PDB entry 6V8X | electron microscopy, 3.00 A resolution | chains A and E of the 12 polymer chains in the assembly

[Chain A (and E)]
Name: Envelope glycoprotein gp120
Source organism: Human immunodeficiency virus 1
Notes: chain E of this document is another copy of the same molecule, construct and numbering; everything in this record applies to it too
Reference sequence: Q2N0S6 (Q2N0S6_9HIV1); the construct lacks a stretch of the UniProt sequence and is renumbered around it, so the offset changes along the chain: 33-136 = UniProt 32-135; 148-151 = UniProt 136-139; 152-184 = UniProt 143-175; 187-309 = UniProt 186-308; 3 more segments
Amino-acid sequence (471 residues; numbered 33 to 505 plus 25 insertion-coded residues; 27 numbers in that range are skipped by the numbering (no residue carries them; nothing is unmodelled there); the number before each row is that of its first residue; a row labelled like 151A-151C holds insertion residues (151A, then the next letters in order)):
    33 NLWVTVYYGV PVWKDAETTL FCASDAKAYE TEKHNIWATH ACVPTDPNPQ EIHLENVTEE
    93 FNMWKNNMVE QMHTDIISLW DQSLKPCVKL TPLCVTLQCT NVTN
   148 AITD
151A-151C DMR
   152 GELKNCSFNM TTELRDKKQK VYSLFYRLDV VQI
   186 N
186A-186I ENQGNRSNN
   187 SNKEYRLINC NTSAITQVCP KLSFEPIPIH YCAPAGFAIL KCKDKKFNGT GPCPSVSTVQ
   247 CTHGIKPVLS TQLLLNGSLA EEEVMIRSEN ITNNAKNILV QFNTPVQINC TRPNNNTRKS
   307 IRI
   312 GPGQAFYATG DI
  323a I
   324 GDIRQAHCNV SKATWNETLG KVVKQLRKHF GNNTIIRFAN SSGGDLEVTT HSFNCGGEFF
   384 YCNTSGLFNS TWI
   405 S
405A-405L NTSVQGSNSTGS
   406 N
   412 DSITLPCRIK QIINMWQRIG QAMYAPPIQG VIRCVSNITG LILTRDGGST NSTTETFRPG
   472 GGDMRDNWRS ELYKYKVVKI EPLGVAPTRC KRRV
Disordered / not traced: 58-65, 151A-151C, 186A-186I, 405A-405L
Differences from the reference sequence: conflict Ile68 (Val67 in Q2N0S6), Ala148 (Asn136 in Q2N0S6), Val204 (Ala203 in Q2N0S6), Leu208 (Val207 in Q2N0S6), Leu255 (Val254 in Q2N0S6), Asn332 (Thr330 in Q2N0S6), Cys501 (Ala498 in Q2N0S6)
Disulfides: Cys54-Cys74, Cys119-Cys205, Cys126-Cys196, Cys131-Cys157, Cys218-Cys247, Cys228-Cys239, Cys296-Cys331, Cys378-Cys445, Cys385-Cys418
Glycans and other covalent adducts: N-acetylglucosamine (NAG) linked to Asn88, Asn133, Asn156, Asn160, Asn197, Asn262, Asn295, Asn301, Asn332, Asn339, Asn355, Asn363, Asn386, Asn392, Asn448; glycan linked to Asn276
From the paper describing this entry:
  - conformationally variable residues (side-chain flip): His66, His72

[Chain A / chain E interface]
Residue-residue contacts (15; chain A residue first):
  Glu164(A) - Arg192(E)  salt bridge
  Glu164(A) - Cys196(E)
  Glu164(A) - Asn197(E)  hydrogen bond (side chain-backbone)
  Leu165(A) - Thr128(E)
  Arg166(A) - Pro124(E)  hydrogen bond (side chain-backbone)
  Arg166(A) - Cys126(E)  hydrogen bond (side chain-backbone)
  Arg166(A) - Met161(E)
  Asp167(A) - Thr128(E)
  Lys168(A) - Thr128(E)
  Arg308(A) - Asn197(E)  hydrogen bond (side chain-backbone)
  Pro313(A) - Cys196(E)
  Pro313(A) - Ser199(E)
  Pro313(A) - Ala200(E)
  Gly314(A) - Thr198(E)
  Gly314(A) - Ser199(E)
Other interface residues (no listed pair), chain E (13 interface residues in all): Val127, Asn160, Thr162

[Overview]
8 residues of chain A face 13 of chain E across their interface; the contacts include 4 hydrogen bonds and 1
salt bridge. Among the polar pairs are Glu164(A)-Arg192(E), Glu164(A)-Asn197(E) and Arg166(A)-Pro124(E).
Covalently linked N-acetylglucosamine: at Asn88(A), Asn133(A), Asn156(A), Asn160(A), Asn197(A) and Asn262(A)
and 9 more. The paper reports conformational variability at His66(A) and His72(A).
Chain A and chain E are both Envelope glycoprotein gp120 (Human immunodeficiency virus 1); the structure,
VRC01 Bound BG505 F14 HIV-1 SOSIP Envelope Trimer Structure, was determined by electron microscopy together
with 6V8Z from the same study.
